Entry 7PEY (electron microscopy, 4.50 A resolution (low resolution: residue-level contacts below are approximate; hydrogen-bond / salt-bridge calls are withheld)); this record covers chains O and I of the 10 polymer chains in the assembly.

[Chain O]
Protein: Histone H3.2
From: Homo sapiens
UniProt: Q71DI3 (H32_HUMAN); residues 0-135 here correspond to UniProt positions 1-136 (UniProt number = residue number + 1)
Chain sequence (136 residues; each row starts with the number of its first residue; numbering starts at 0):
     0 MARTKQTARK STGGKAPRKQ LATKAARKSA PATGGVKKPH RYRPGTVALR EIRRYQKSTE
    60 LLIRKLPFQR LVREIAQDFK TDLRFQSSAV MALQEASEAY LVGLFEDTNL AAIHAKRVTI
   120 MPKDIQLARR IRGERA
Not modelled in the structure: 0-36, 134-135
Sequence notes: engineered mutation Ala110 (Cys111 in Q71DI3)
UniProt features mapped onto this chain:
  - modified residue: Arg2 (Asymmetric dimethylarginine), Thr3 (Phosphothreonine), Lys4 (Allysine), Gln5 (5-glutamyl dopamine), Thr6 (Phosphothreonine), Arg8 (Citrulline), Lys9 (N6,N6,N6-trimethyllysine), Ser10 (ADP-ribosylserine), Thr11 (Phosphothreonine), Lys14 (N6-(2-hydroxyisobutyryl)lysine), Arg17 (Asymmetric dimethylarginine), Lys18 (N6-(2-hydroxyisobutyryl)lysine), Lys23 (N6-(2-hydroxyisobutyryl)lysine), Arg26 (Citrulline), Lys27 (N6,N6,N6-trimethyllysine), Ser28 (ADP-ribosylserine), Lys36 (N6,N6,N6-trimethyllysine), Lys37 (N6-methyllysine), Tyr41 (Phosphotyrosine), Lys56 (N6,N6,N6-trimethyllysine) and 8 more in UniProt
  - lipidation: Lys18 (N6-decanoyllysine)

[Chain I]
Molecule: 171-nt DNA strand
From: synthetic construct
Sequence (171 nucleotides; each row starts with the number of its first residue):
   352 GAGCATCCGG ATCCCCTGGA GAATCCCGGT GCCGAGGCCG CTCAATTGGT CGTAGACAGC
   412 TCTAGCACCG CTTAAACGCA CGTACGCGCT GTCCCCCGCG TTTTAACCGC CAAGGGGATT
   472 ACTCCCTAGT CTCCAGGCAC GTGTCACATA TATACATCCT GTTCCAGTGC C

[How chain O and chain I interact]
Contacting residue pairs (31):
  His39(O) - DG372(I)
  His39(O) - DA373(I)
  His39(O) - DA374(I)
  His39(O) - DC450(I)
  Arg40(O) - DG449(I)
  Arg40(O) - DC450(I)
  Tyr41(O) - DA373(I)
  Tyr41(O) - DA374(I)
  Tyr41(O) - DG449(I)
  Tyr41(O) - DC450(I)
  Arg42(O) - DG449(I)
  Pro43(O) - DG449(I)
  Gly44(O) - DC448(I)
  Gly44(O) - DG449(I)
  Thr45(O) - DG449(I)
  Val46(O) - DG449(I)
  Val46(O) - DC450(I)
  Ala47(O) - DG449(I)
  Arg49(O) - DA374(I)
  Arg49(O) - DT375(I)
  Glu50(O) - DG449(I)
  Arg63(O) - DA457(I)
  Arg63(O) - DC458(I)
  Lys64(O) - DC458(I)
  Leu65(O) - DA457(I)
  Leu65(O) - DC458(I)
  Pro66(O) - DA457(I)
  Arg69(O) - DA457(I)
  Arg83(O) - DG466(I)
  Arg83(O) - DG467(I)
  Lys115(O) - DC438(I)
Also at the interface, not in a pair above, chain O (19 interface residues in all): Arg53
Also at the interface, not in a pair above, chain I (13 interface residues in all): DG439

[Summary]
19 residues of chain O and 13 residues of chain I are in contact.
Here chain O is Histone H3.2 (Homo sapiens) and chain I is a 171-nt DNA strand (synthetic construct). Entry
7PEY (Nucleosome 3 of the 4x177 nucleosome array containing H1) was determined by electron microscopy (same
publication as 7PET, 7PEU, 7PEV, 7PEW, 7PEX, 7PEZ and 16 further entries).
